Entry 8QN8 (electron microscopy, 3.14 A resolution); this record covers chains C and D of the 8 polymer chains in the assembly.

== Chain C ==
Protein: DNA-directed RNA polymerase subunit beta
From: Mycolicibacterium smegmatis MC2 155
Notes: EC 2.7.7.6
Reference sequence: P60281 (RPOB_MYCS2); numbering as in UniProt (aligned over 1-1169)
Sequence (1169 residues; row label = number of the first residue in the row):
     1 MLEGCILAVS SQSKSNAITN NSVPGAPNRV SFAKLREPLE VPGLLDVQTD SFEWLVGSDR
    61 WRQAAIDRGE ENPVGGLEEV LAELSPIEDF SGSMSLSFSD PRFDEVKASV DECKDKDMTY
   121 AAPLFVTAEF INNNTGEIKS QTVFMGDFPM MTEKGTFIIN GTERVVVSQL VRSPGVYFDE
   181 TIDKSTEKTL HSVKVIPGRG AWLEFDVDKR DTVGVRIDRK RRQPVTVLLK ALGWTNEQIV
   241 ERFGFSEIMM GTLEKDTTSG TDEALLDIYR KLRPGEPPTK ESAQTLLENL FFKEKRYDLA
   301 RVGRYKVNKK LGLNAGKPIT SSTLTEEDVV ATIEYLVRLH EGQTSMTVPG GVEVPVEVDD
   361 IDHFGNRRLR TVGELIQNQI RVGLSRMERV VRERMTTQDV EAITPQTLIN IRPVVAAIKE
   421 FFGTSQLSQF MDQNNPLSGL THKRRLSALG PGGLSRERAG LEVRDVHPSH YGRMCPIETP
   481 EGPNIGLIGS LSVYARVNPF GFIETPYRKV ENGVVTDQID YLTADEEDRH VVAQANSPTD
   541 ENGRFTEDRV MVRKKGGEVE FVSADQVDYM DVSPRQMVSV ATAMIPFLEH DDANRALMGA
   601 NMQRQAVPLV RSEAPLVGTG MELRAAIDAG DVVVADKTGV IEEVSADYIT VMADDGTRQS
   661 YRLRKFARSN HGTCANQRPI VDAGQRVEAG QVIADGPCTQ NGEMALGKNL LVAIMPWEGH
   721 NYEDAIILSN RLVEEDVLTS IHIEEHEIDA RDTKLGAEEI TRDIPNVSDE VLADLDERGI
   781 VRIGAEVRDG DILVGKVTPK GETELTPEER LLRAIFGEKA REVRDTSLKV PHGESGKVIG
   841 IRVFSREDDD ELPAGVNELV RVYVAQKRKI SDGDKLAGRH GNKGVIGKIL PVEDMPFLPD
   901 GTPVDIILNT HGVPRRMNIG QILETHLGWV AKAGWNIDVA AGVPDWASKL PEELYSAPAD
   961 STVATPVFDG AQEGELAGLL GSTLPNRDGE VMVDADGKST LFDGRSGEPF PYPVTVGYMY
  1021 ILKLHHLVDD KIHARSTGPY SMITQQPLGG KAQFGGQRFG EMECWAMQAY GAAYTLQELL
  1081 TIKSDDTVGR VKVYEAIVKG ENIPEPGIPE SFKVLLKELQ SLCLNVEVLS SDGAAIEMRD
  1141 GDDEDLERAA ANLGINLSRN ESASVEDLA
Unresolved in the structure: 1-21, 801-821, 1132-1169
Swiss-Prot annotation at these positions:
  - mutagenesis: Gln429 (Q429K/L: Rifampicin (Rif) resistant), Asp432 (D432V: Rifampicin (Rif) resistant; D432Y: Rifampicin (Rif) resistant; RbpA no longer rescues transcription in the presence of Rif. Decreased affinity for Rif, no change in affinity for RbpA), His442 (H442D/L/P/R/Y: Rifampicin (Rif) resistant), Arg445 (R445L/P: Rifampicin (Rif) resistant), Ser447 (S447L/P/W: Rifampicin (Rif) resistant; RbpA no longer rescues transcription in the presence of Rif, decreased affinity for Rif, no change in affinity for RbpA; tested in the Leu mutation), Leu449 (L449P: Rifampicin (Rif) resistant)

== Chain D ==
Protein: DNA-directed RNA polymerase subunit beta'
From: Mycolicibacterium smegmatis MC2 155
Reference sequence: A0QS66 (RPOC_MYCS2); numbering as in UniProt (aligned over 1-1317)
Sequence (1317 residues; row label = number of the first residue in the row):
     1 MLDVNFFDEL RIGLATADDI RNWSYGEVKK PETINYRTLK PEKDGLFCEK IFGPTRDWEC
    61 YCGKYKRVRF KGIICERCGV EVTRAKVRRE RMGHIELAAP VTHIWYFKGV PSRLGYLLDL
   121 APKDLEKIIY FAAYVITSVD DEMRHNELST LEAEMAVEKK AVEDQRDADL EARAQKLEAD
   181 LAELEAEGAK SDVRRKVRDS GEREMRQLRD RAQRELDRLD EIWNTFTKLA PKQLIVDEVL
   241 YRELQDRYGE YFTGAMGAES IKKLIENFDI DAEAESLREV IRSGKGQKKL RALKRLKVVA
   301 AFQQSGNSPM GMVLDAVPVI PPELRPMVQL DGGRFATSDL NDLYRRVINR NNRLKRLIDL
   361 GAPEIIVNNE KRMLQESVDA LFDNGRRGRP VTGPGNRPLK SLSDLLKGKQ GRFRQNLLGK
   421 RVDYSGRSVI VVGPQLKLHQ CGLPKLMALE LFKPFVMKRL VDLNHAQNIK SAKRMVERQR
   481 PQVWDVLEEV IAEHPVLLNR APTLHRLGIQ AFEPQLVEGK AIQLHPLVCE AFNADFDGDQ
   541 MAVHLPLSAE AQAEARILML SSNNILSPAS GKPLAMPRLD MVTGLYYLTT LVEGATGEYQ
   601 AATKDAPEQG VYSSPAEAIM AMDRGALSVR AKIKVRLTEL RPPTDLEAQL FENGWKPGDA
   661 WTAETTLGRV MFNELLPKSY PFVNEQMHKK VQARIINDLA ERFPMIVVAQ TVDKLKDAGF
   721 YWATRSGVTV SMADVLVPPQ KQEILERHEA EADAIERKYQ RGALNHTERN ESLVKIWQDA
   781 TEEVGKALEE FYPADNPIIT IVKSGATGNL TQTRTLAGMK GLVTNPKGEF IPRPIKSSFR
   841 EGLTVLEYFI NTHGARKGLA DTALRTADSG YLTRRLVDVS QDVIVREHDC ETERGINVTL
   901 AERGPDGTLI RDAHVETSAF ARTLATDAVD ANGNVIIERG HDLGDPAIDA LLAAGITTVK
   961 VRSVLTCTSA TGVCAMCYGR SMATGKLVDI GEAVGIVAAQ SIGEPGTQLT MRTFHQGGVT
  1021 GGADIVGGLP RVQELFEARV PRNKAPIADV AGRVRLEESD KFFKITIVPD DGGEEVVYDK
  1081 LSKRQRLRVI THEDGTEGVL SDGDHVEVGD QLMEGAADPH EVLRVQGPRE VQIHLVKEVQ
  1141 EVYRAQGVSI HDKHIEVIVR QMLRRVTIID SGSTEFLPGS LTERAEFEAE NRRVVAEGGE
  1201 PAAGRPVLMG ITKASLATDS WLSAASFQET TRVLTDAAIN CRSDKLNGLK ENVIIGKLIP
  1261 AGTGISRYRN IQVQPTEEAR AAAYTIPSYE DQYYSPDFGQ ATGAAVPLDD YGYSDYR
Unresolved in the structure: 1-5, 1284-1317
Swiss-Prot annotation at these positions:
  - binding site (Zn(2+)): Cys60, Cys62, Cys75, Cys78, Cys890, Cys967, Cys974, Cys977
  - binding site (Mg(2+)): Asp535, Asp537, Asp539
Metal / ion sites: Zn2+ site 1: Cys60, Cys62, Cys75, Cys78; Mg2+: Asp535, Asp537, Asp539 (shared with 1 residue of chain H); Zn2+ site 2: Cys890, Cys967, Cys974, Cys977

== Interface between chain C and chain D ==
Contacting residue pairs (291; chain C residue first):
  Glu187(C) with Val1019(D)
  Leu461(C) with Lys857(D); Ala860(D), hydrophobic; Phe1014(D); His1015(D)
  Glu462(C) with His1015(D); Gln1016(D), hydrogen bond (side chain-backbone)
  Arg464(C) with Arg856(D)
  Asp465(C) with Lys857(D), salt bridge
  Val466(C) with Pro826(D); His853(D), hydrogen bond (backbone-side chain); Arg856(D)
  His467(C) with Phe849(D)
  Pro468(C) with Phe849(D)
  Tyr471(C) with Val845(D); Leu846(D), hydrophobic; Phe849(D)
  Pro476(C) with Phe849(D), hydrophobic; Thr852(D); Arg856(D), hydrogen bond (backbone-side chain)
  Ile477(C) with Tyr848(D), hydrophobic
  Ile485(C) with Leu859(D), hydrophobic
  Gly486(C) with Arg856(D)
  Gln534(C) with Thr844(D), hydrogen bond; Val845(D); Leu846(D)
  Arg553(C) with Leu846(D)
  Val559(C) with Arg833(D); Leu846(D), hydrophobic; Ile850(D), hydrophobic
  Phe561(C) with Arg833(D)
  Met577(C) with Val845(D), hydrophobic
  Leu588(C) with Tyr848(D), hydrogen bond (backbone-side chain)
  Glu589(C) with Phe839(D); Gly842(D); Leu843(D), hydrogen bond (backbone-backbone); Tyr848(D)
  His590(C) with Phe839(D); Arg840(D); Glu841(D); Gly842(D)
  Asp591(C) with Phe839(D); Tyr848(D), hydrogen bond (backbone-side chain)
  Asp592(C) with Phe839(D); Tyr848(D); Asn851(D), hydrogen bond
  Ala593(C) with Tyr848(D); Asn851(D); Ala855(D), hydrophobic
  Asn594(C) with Ala855(D)
  Ala596(C) with Tyr848(D)
  Ile714(C) with Thr729(D), hydrogen bond (backbone-side chain)
  Met715(C) with Thr724(D)
  Pro716(C) with Asp580(D); Ala723(D); Thr724(D), hydrogen bond (backbone-side chain); Val728(D)
  Trp717(C) with Thr724(D)
  Glu718(C) with Thr724(D), hydrogen bond (backbone-side chain); Arg725(D), salt bridge
  Gly719(C) with Val432(D); Phe720(D)
  His720(C) with Val432(D); Pro434(D)
  Tyr722(C) with Val432(D), hydrophobic; Pro526(D), hydrogen bond (side chain-backbone); Phe536(D); Arg578(D), hydrogen bond; Leu579(D), hydrophobic; Met581(D), hydrophobic; Phe720(D), hydrophobic
  Glu723(C) with Ala534(D); Asp535(D); Phe536(D), hydrogen bond (backbone-backbone); Arg578(D), salt bridge; Leu579(D)
  Asp724(C) with Phe536(D)
  Ala725(C) with Val432(D), hydrophobic; Phe536(D)
  Arg788(C) with Gln479(D), hydrogen bond
  Lys875(C) with Asp537(D)
  Lys883(C) with Asp537(D), salt bridge
  Val885(C) with Ile430(D); Phe536(D), hydrogen bond (backbone-backbone); Gly538(D)
  Ile886(C) with Val431(D)
  Asn909(C) with Asp580(D), hydrogen bond
  Thr910(C) with Val728(D), hydrogen bond (side chain-backbone); Thr729(D); Val730(D)
  His911(C) with Asp580(D), salt bridge; Thr583(D), hydrogen bond; Ile801(D)
  Arg915(C) with Gln812(D)
  Met917(C) with Gln812(D); Thr815(D); Phe839(D), hydrophobic
  Ile919(C) with Val730(D), hydrophobic; Met732(D), hydrophobic; Leu816(D), hydrophobic; Phe839(D)
  Ile922(C) with Val730(D), hydrophobic; Met732(D), hydrophobic
  Leu923(C) with Met732(D), hydrophobic
  His926(C) with Met732(D)
  Phe968(C) with Leu843(D)
  Glu973(C) with Arg840(D), salt bridge; Glu841(D)
  Asp996(C) with Ser731(D); Ala733(D)
  Lys998(C) with Thr729(D); Ser731(D); Asp734(D), salt bridge
  Asp1003(C) with Arg725(D), salt bridge
  Phe1010(C) with Thr724(D)
  Pro1011(C) with Arg725(D)
  Tyr1012(C) with Tyr587(D), hydrogen bond; Arg630(D), hydrogen bond; Arg725(D); Ser726(D); Gly727(D)
  Pro1013(C) with Thr729(D)
  Thr1015(C) with Thr729(D), hydrogen bond; Val730(D), hydrogen bond (side chain-backbone); Ser731(D)
  Val1028(C) with Lys520(D)
  Asp1029(C) with Lys520(D), salt bridge
  Lys1031(C) with Arg427(D); Val429(D); Gln540(D)
  Ile1032(C) with Arg427(D); Pro444(D), hydrophobic; Met447(D), hydrophobic; Lys520(D)
  His1033(C) with Gly426(D); Arg427(D), hydrogen bond (backbone-backbone)
  Ala1034(C) with Ser425(D); Gly426(D); Glu450(D); Leu451(D), hydrophobic
  Arg1035(C) with Asp423(D), salt bridge; Tyr424(D), hydrogen bond (backbone-backbone); Ser425(D), hydrogen bond (backbone-backbone); Glu450(D)
  Ser1036(C) with Asp423(D); Tyr424(D), hydrogen bond (backbone-backbone); Glu450(D), hydrogen bond (side chain-backbone); Leu451(D); Lys453(D)
  Tyr1040(C) with Asp423(D), hydrogen bond
  Gln1046(C) with Lys420(D)
  Pro1047(C) with Arg421(D); Asp423(D)
  Leu1048(C) with Arg421(D)
  Gly1049(C) with Arg421(D)
  Phe1054(C) with Glu450(D)
  Gly1056(C) with Arg421(D), hydrogen bond (backbone-side chain); Val422(D); Ser425(D)
  Gln1057(C) with Lys420(D); Arg421(D); Val422(D), hydrogen bond (backbone-backbone); Ser425(D), hydrogen bond (backbone-side chain); Gly426(D); Arg427(D)
  Arg1058(C) with Gly419(D); Lys420(D); Arg421(D)
  Phe1059(C) with Gly419(D); Lys420(D), hydrogen bond (backbone-backbone); Val422(D), hydrophobic
  Gly1060(C) with Gly419(D)
  Met1062(C) with Thr503(D); Leu504(D), hydrophobic
  Glu1063(C) with Asn499(D); Ala501(D); Thr503(D), hydrogen bond; Ile509(D)
  Trp1065(C) with Val877(D); Ile996(D); Gln1000(D)
  Ala1066(C) with Thr503(D); Arg506(D); Ile509(D), hydrophobic; Gln1000(D)
  Met1067(C) with Ile509(D), hydrophobic; Met559(D), hydrophobic
  Gln1068(C) with Gln881(D), hydrogen bond; Ala993(D); Leu1249(D); Ile1259(D)
  Ala1069(C) with Arg506(D); Gln1000(D)
  Tyr1070(C) with Arg506(D), hydrogen bond (side chain-backbone); Leu507(D); Ile509(D), hydrogen bond (side chain-backbone); Leu558(D); Met559(D), hydrophobic; Asn564(D), hydrogen bond
  Gly1071(C) with Ala1261(D); Gly1262(D); Thr1263(D), hydrogen bond (backbone-backbone)
  Ala1072(C) with Glu554(D); Met559(D), hydrophobic
  Ala1073(C) with Glu554(D), hydrogen bond (backbone-side chain); Ile1259(D), hydrophobic; Thr1263(D), hydrogen bond (backbone-side chain); Gly1264(D)
  Tyr1074(C) with Glu550(D); Glu554(D), hydrogen bond (backbone-side chain); Leu1258(D), hydrophobic; Thr1263(D)
  Thr1075(C) with Ala551(D); Glu554(D), hydrogen bond; Met559(D)
  Leu1076(C) with Ile1259(D), hydrophobic
  Gln1077(C) with Gly1256(D), hydrogen bond (side chain-backbone); Leu1258(D)
  Glu1078(C) with Leu547(D), hydrogen bond (side chain-backbone); Ser548(D), hydrogen bond; Ala551(D)
  Leu1079(C) with Val422(D), hydrophobic
  Leu1080(C) with Lys420(D)
  Lys1083(C) with Val422(D); Asp423(D), hydrogen bond (backbone-backbone); Leu545(D), hydrogen bond (side chain-backbone); Leu547(D)
  Ser1084(C) with Lys420(D); Arg421(D), hydrogen bond (side chain-backbone)
  Asp1085(C) with Lys420(D), salt bridge
  Tyr1094(C) with Tyr424(D); Met457(D); Lys473(D)
  Ile1097(C) with Tyr424(D); Pro454(D), hydrophobic; Phe455(D), hydrophobic; Lys458(D)
  Val1098(C) with Pro454(D), hydrophobic; Met457(D), hydrophobic; Lys458(D); Ile469(D)
  Gly1100(C) with Lys458(D)
  Ile1103(C) with Leu547(D), hydrophobic; Ser548(D)
  Pro1109(C) with Ile1255(D)
  Ser1111(C) with Arg412(D)
  Phe1112(C) with Ile1255(D)
  Lys1113(C) with Glu90(D), salt bridge
  Val1114(C) with Leu324(D), hydrophobic
  Leu1115(C) with Arg412(D); Phe413(D), hydrophobic
  Lys1117(C) with Glu90(D); Met92(D)
  Glu1118(C) with Leu405(D)
  Leu1119(C) with Leu1234(D), hydrophobic
  Gln1120(C) with Trp23(D); Met92(D); Pro318(D)
  Ser1121(C) with Pro318(D); Ile320(D)
  Leu1122(C) with His103(D), hydrogen bond (backbone-side chain); Trp105(D), hydrophobic; Leu402(D), hydrophobic
  Cys1123(C) with Leu14(D); Ala15(D), hydrogen bond (backbone-backbone); Ile20(D), hydrophobic; Leu314(D), hydrophobic; Pro318(D); Phe382(D), hydrophobic
  Leu1124(C) with Gly13(D); Trp105(D), hydrophobic; Leu1234(D), hydrophobic; Ala1238(D), hydrophobic
  Asn1125(C) with Arg11(D); Ile12(D); Gly13(D), hydrogen bond (backbone-backbone); Ala15(D); Trp23(D)
  Val1126(C) with Arg11(D); Ile12(D), hydrophobic
  Glu1127(C) with Leu10(D); Arg11(D), salt bridge
  Val1128(C) with Phe7(D), hydrophobic; Leu10(D), hydrophobic
  Leu1129(C) with Phe7(D); Asp8(D); Glu9(D), hydrogen bond (backbone-backbone); Arg11(D); Ser1243(D)
  Ser1131(C) with Phe6(D); Asp8(D)
Other interface residues (no listed pair), chain C (153 interface residues in all): His470, Cys475, Glu478, Thr479, Asn536, Met551, Val552, Glu558, Glu560, Pro574, Leu597, Asn721, Glu770, His832, Asp872, Gly873, Gly884, Gly887, Val913, Pro914, Val1014, Thr1037, Glu1061, Thr1081, Arg1090, Val1093, Lys1099
Other interface residues (no listed pair), chain D (170 interface residues in all): Arg89, Tyr106, Leu406, Ser428, Leu446, Arg478, Leu497, His505, Gln510, Ala521, Cys529, Ala542, His544, Pro546, Tyr721, Arg769, Ile798, Ala806, Thr807, Gly808, Pro832, Glu847, Leu864, Thr873, Arg874, Val997, Gly1018, Val1253, Arg1269

== In short ==
Chain C and chain D form an interface of 153 and 170 residues respectively; the contacts include 53 hydrogen
bonds and 13 salt bridges. Polar contacts include Asp465(C)-Lys857(D), Glu718(C)-Arg725(D) and
Glu723(C)-Arg578(D).
Here chain C is DNA-directed RNA polymerase subunit beta and chain D is DNA-directed RNA polymerase subunit
beta', both from Mycolicibacterium smegmatis MC2 155. Entry 8QN8 (Mycobacterium smegmatis RNA polymerase in
complex with HelD, SigA and RbpA in State II) was determined by electron microscopy (same publication as 8Q3I,
8QTI, 8QU6, 8R2M, 8R3M, 8R6P and 8R6R).
